Entry 8XUV (electron microscopy, 3.60 A resolution); this record covers chains E and F of the 12 polymer chains in the assembly.

[Chain E (and F)]
Molecule: NRC2
Organism: Solanum lycopersicum
Notes: chain F of this document is another copy of the same molecule, construct and numbering; everything in this record applies to it too
Reference sequence: A0A3Q7IF17 (A0A3Q7IF17_SOLLC); residue numbers follow UniProt; this construct covers 1-885
Amino-acid sequence (885 residues; each row starts with the number of its first residue):
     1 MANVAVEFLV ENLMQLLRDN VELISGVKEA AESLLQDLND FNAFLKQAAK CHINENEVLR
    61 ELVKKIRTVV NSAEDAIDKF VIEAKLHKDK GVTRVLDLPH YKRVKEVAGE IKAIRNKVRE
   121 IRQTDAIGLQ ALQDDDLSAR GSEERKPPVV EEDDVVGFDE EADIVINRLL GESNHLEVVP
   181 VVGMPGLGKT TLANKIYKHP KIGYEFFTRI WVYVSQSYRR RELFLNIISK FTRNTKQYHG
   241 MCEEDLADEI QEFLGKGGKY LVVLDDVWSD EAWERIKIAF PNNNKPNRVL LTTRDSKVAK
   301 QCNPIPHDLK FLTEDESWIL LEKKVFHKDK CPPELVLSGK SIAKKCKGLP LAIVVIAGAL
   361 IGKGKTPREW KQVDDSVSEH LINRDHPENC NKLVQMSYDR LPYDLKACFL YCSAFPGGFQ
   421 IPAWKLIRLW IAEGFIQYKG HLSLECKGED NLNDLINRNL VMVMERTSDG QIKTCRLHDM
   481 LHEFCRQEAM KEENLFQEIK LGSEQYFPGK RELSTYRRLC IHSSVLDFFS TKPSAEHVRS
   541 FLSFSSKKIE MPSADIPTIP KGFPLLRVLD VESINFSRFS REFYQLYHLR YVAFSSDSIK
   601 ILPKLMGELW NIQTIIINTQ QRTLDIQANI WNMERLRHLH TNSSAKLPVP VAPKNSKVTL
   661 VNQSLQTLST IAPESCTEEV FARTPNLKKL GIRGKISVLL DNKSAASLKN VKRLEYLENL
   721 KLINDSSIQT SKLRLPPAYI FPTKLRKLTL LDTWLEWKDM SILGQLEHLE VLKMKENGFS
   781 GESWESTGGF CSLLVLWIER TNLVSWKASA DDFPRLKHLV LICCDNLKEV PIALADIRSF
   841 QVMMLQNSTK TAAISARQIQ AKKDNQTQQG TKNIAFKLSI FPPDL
Residues lining bound ligands:
  - ADP (adenosine-5'-diphosphate): Val155, Val156, Phe158, Pro185, Gly186, Leu187, Gly188, Lys189, Thr190, Thr191, Leu312, Leu320, Lys324, Pro350, Leu351, Val354, Met462, His478
  - inositol hexakisphosphate (IHP): Trp424, Thr467, Ser468, Lys473, His640, Ser669, Lys689, Asn719, Lys721, Lys747, Lys773, Lys775

[Chain E / chain F interface]
Pairs across the interface (19):
  Arg221(E) - Lys532(F)
  His239(E) - Lys532(F)  hydrogen bond (backbone-side chain)
  Gly240(E) - Lys532(F)
  Gly240(E) - Lys561(F)
  Met241(E) - Lys532(F)
  Cys242(E) - Lys510(F)
  Cys242(E) - Lys532(F)
  Glu243(E) - Thr531(F)
  Glu244(E) - Arg511(F)
  Arg275(E) - Tyr506(F)
  Ser503(E) - Ser503(F)
  Tyr506(E) - Arg275(F)
  Lys510(E) - Glu244(F)
  Arg511(E) - Glu244(F)  salt bridge
  Thr531(E) - Arg221(F)
  Lys532(E) - Arg221(F)
  Lys532(E) - Gly240(F)
  Lys532(E) - Met241(F)
  Lys532(E) - Cys242(F)
Also at the interface, not in a pair above, chain E (20 interface residues in all): Ser530, Pro533, Lys547, Glu550, Pro552, Ala554
Also at the interface, not in a pair above, chain F (19 interface residues in all): Tyr218, His239, Glu243, Ser530, Glu550, Ser553

[Overview]
Chain E and chain F form an interface of 20 and 19 residues respectively, with 1 hydrogen bond and 1 salt
bridge. Polar pairs include Arg511(E)-Glu244(F) and His239(E)-Lys532(F). Bound to chain E: inositol
hexakisphosphate and ADP.
Chain E and chain F are both NRC2 (Solanum lycopersicum); the structure, Cryo-EM structure of tomato NRC2
filament, was determined by electron microscopy (same publication as 8XUO and 8XUQ).
